1X7A - chains C and L; structure by X-ray diffraction, 2.90 A resolution.

[Chain C]
Molecule: Coagulation Factor IXa
Source organism: Sus scrofa
Notes: EC 3.4.21.22; fragment: heavy chain, proteinase
UniProtKB: P16293 (FA9_PIG); aligned to UniProt positions 45-279 over residues 16-245 (the alignment contains insertions or deletions, so no single offset holds)
Amino-acid sequence (235 residues; each row starts with the number of its first residue; note: 3 numbers in that range are skipped by the numbering (no residue carries them; nothing is unmodelled there); a row labelled like 95A-95B holds insertion residues (95A, then the next letters in order)):
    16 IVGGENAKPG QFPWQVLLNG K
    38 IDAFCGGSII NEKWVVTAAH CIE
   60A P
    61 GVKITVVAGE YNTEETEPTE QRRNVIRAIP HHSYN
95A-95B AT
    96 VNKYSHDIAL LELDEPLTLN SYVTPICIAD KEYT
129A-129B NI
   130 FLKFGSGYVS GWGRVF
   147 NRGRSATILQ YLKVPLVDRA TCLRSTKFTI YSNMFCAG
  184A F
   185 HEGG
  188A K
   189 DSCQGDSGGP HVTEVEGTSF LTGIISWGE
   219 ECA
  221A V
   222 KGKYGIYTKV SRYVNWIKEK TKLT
Disulfides: Cys42-Cys58, Cys168-Cys182, Cys191-Cys220
Residues lining bound ligands: 187 (1-{3-[amino(imino)methyl]phenyl}-N-[4-(1H-benzimidazol-1-yl)-2-fluorophenyl]-3-(trifluoromethyl)-1H-pyrazole-5-carboxamide): Asn97, Lys98, Tyr99, Arg143, Asn147, Arg148, Phe174, Asp189, Ser190, Cys191, Gln192, Ser195, Ile213, Ser214, Trp215, Gly216, Glu217, Glu219, Cys220, Gly226, Tyr228

[Chain L]
Molecule: Coagulation Factor IX, light chain
Source organism: Sus scrofa
Notes: fragment: light chain
UniProtKB: P16293 (FA9_PIG); residues 1-146 here correspond to UniProt positions 25-170 (UniProt number = residue number + 24)
Amino-acid sequence (146 residues; each row starts with the number of its first residue):
     1 YNSGKLEEFV RGNLERECIE EKCSFEEARE VFENTEKTNE FWKQYVDGDQ CEPNPCLNGG
    61 LCKDDINSYE CWCQVGFEGK NCELDATCNI KNGRCKQFCK TGADSKVLCS CTTGYRLAPD
   121 QKSCKPAVPF PCGRVSVSHS PTTLTR
Unresolved in the structure: 1-49
Disulfides: Cys51-Cys62, Cys56-Cys71, Cys73-Cys82, Cys88-Cys99, Cys95-Cys109, Cys111-Cys124
UniProt features mapped onto this chain:
  - binding site (Ca(2+)): Glu7, Glu17
  - binding site (Mg(2+)): Glu7, Glu17
  - modified residue: Glu7 (4-carboxyglutamate), Glu17 (4-carboxyglutamate), Ser136 (Phosphoserine)

[Chain C / chain L interface]
Residue-residue contacts (31):
  Gly25(C) with Val135(L); Val137(L)
  Trp29(C) with Gly133(L); Arg134(L)
  Leu114(C) with Phe130(L)
  Asn115(C) with Phe130(L)
  Ser116(C) with Phe130(L); Ser136(L)
  Tyr117(C) with Val137(L)
  Thr119(C) with Phe130(L); Pro131(L); Gly133(L); Arg134(L)
  Pro120(C) with Cys132(L); Gly133(L), hydrogen bond (backbone-backbone)
  Cys122(C) with Cys132(L), hydrogen bond (side chain-backbone)
  Ile123(C) with Thr112(L)
  Ala124(C) with Phe98(L), hydrophobic
  Tyr128(C) with Asn92(L), hydrogen bond; Gln97(L); Phe98(L), hydrophobic; Cys99(L), hydrogen bond (side chain-backbone)
  Gly205(C) with Gly133(L)
  Thr206(C) with Gln97(L); Tyr115(L); Cys132(L); Gly133(L)
  Ser207(C) with Gly133(L), hydrogen bond (backbone-backbone)
  Phe208(C) with Phe98(L), hydrophobic; Thr112(L)
  Lys239(C) with Thr113(L), hydrogen bond
Other interface residues (no listed pair), chain C (21 interface residues in all): Pro24, Gln26, Ile121, Phe130

[Summary]
21 residues of chain C face 15 of chain L across their interface, with 6 hydrogen bonds. Among the polar pairs
are Cys122(C)-Cys132(L), Tyr128(C)-Asn92(L) and Tyr128(C)-Cys99(L). Chain C binds compound 187.
Chain C is Coagulation Factor IXa and chain L is Coagulation Factor IX, light chain, both from Sus scrofa; the
structure, Porcine Factor IXa Complexed to
1-{3-[amino(imino)methyl]phenyl}-N-[4-(1H-benzimidazol-1-yl)-2-fluorophenyl]-3-(trifluoromethyl)-1H-pyrazole-5-carboxamide,
was determined by X-ray diffraction.
